6BFL - chains A and B of the 3 polymer chains in the assembly; structure by X-ray diffraction, 1.87 A resolution.

# Chain A
Protein: Caspase-3
Organism: Homo sapiens
Notes: EC 3.4.22.56
UniProt: P42574 (CASP3_HUMAN); residue numbers follow UniProt; this construct covers 1-175
Amino-acid sequence (175 residues; each row starts with the number of its first residue):
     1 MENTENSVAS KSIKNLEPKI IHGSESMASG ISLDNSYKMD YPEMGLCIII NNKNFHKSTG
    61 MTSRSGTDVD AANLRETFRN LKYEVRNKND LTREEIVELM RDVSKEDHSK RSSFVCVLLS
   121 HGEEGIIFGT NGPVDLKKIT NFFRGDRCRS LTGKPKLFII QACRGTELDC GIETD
Not modelled in the structure: 1-33, 175
Sequence notes: engineered mutation A9 (Asp in P42574), A28 (Asp in P42574)
Swiss-Prot annotation at these positions:
  - active site: H121, C163
  - modified residue: M1 (N-acetylmethionine), K11 (N6-acetyllysine), S26 (Phosphoserine), C163 (S-nitrosocysteine)
  - mutagenesis: D175 (D175A: In P3-D3A mutant; abolished cleavage and activation, leading to prevent thiol protease activity; when associated with A-9 and A-28)
From the paper describing this entry:
  - mutagenesis - D9A/D28A/T152D: abolished catalytic activity
  - post-translational modification sites: S150, T152, T174 (citing earlier work)
  - allosteric site: S150 (citing earlier work)
  - allosteric site: T152
  - catalytic residues: H121, C163 (citing earlier work)
  - mutagenesis - D9A/D28A/S150D, D9A/D28A/S150E: unchanged catalytic activity

# Chain B
Protein: Caspase-3
Organism: Homo sapiens
Notes: EC 3.4.22.56
UniProt: P42574 (CASP3_HUMAN); residues 176-277 here = UniProt positions 176-277
Amino-acid sequence (102 residues; each row starts with the number of its first residue):
   176 SGVDDDMACH KIPVEADFLY AYSTAPGYYS WRNSKDGSWF IQSLCAMLKQ YADKLEFMHI
   236 LTRVNRKVAD EFESFSFDAT FHAKKQIPCI VSMLTKELYF YH
Not modelled in the structure: 176-184
Sequence notes: engineered mutation D245 (Thr in P42574)
Swiss-Prot annotation at these positions:
  - modified residue: R207 (Microbial infection: ADP-riboxanated arginine)
  - mutagenesis: R207 (R207A: Abolished ADP-riboxanation by C.violaceum CopC)
From the paper describing this entry:
  - contacts within the chain: R241-D245 (salt bridge)
  - mutagenesis - T245D: unchanged catalytic activity
  - mutagenesis - T245D/S249D: abolished catalytic activity
  - post-translational modification sites: S249 (proposed by the authors, not directly observed)

# How chain A and chain B interact
Pairs across the interface (108; chain A residue first):
  D34(A) with K271(B), salt bridge
  N35(A) with K271(B); E272(B), hydrogen bond (backbone-backbone)
  S36(A) with K271(B); E272(B); Y274(B)
  Y37(A) with D192(B), hydrogen bond; L269(B); T270(B), hydrogen bond (side chain-backbone); K271(B); E272(B), hydrogen bond (backbone-backbone)
  M39(A) with L273(B), hydrophobic; Y274(B)
  D40(A) with H277(B)
  M44(A) with F275(B)
  R64(A) with R207(B)
  S65(A) with R207(B), hydrogen bond (backbone-side chain); N208(B); S209(B)
  G66(A) with N208(B); S209(B), hydrogen bond (backbone-backbone); G212(B)
  V69(A) with K210(B); D211(B)
  D70(A) with G212(B); S213(B), hydrogen bond; I216(B)
  N73(A) with C220(B); K224(B), hydrogen bond
  L74(A) with I216(B), hydrophobic; C220(B)
  T77(A) with C220(B), hydrogen bond; L223(B); K224(B)
  F78(A) with L223(B), hydrophobic
  L81(A) with A227(B), hydrophobic
  Y83(A) with F275(B)
  E124(A) with P201(B); G202(B), hydrogen bond (side chain-backbone)
  K137(A) with E190(B), salt bridge
  T140(A) with F193(B); Y195(B)
  F143(A) with F193(B)
  R144(A) with V189(B); F193(B)
  G145(A) with V189(B), hydrogen bond (backbone-backbone)
  D146(A) with V189(B)
  T152(A) with I187(B)
  G153(A) with D192(B)
  K154(A) with D192(B)
  P155(A) with D192(B); L273(B), hydrophobic
  K156(A) with A191(B); D192(B), hydrogen bond (backbone-backbone); F193(B); L194(B), hydrogen bond (backbone-backbone)
  L157(A) with L194(B); F232(B), hydrophobic; L273(B), hydrophobic
  F158(A) with F193(B), hydrophobic; L194(B), hydrogen bond (backbone-backbone); Y195(B); A196(B), hydrogen bond (backbone-backbone)
  I159(A) with A196(B), hydrophobic; F215(B), hydrophobic; L219(B), hydrophobic
  I160(A) with A196(B), hydrogen bond (backbone-backbone); Y197(B), hydrophobic; S198(B), hydrogen bond (backbone-backbone)
  Q161(A) with S198(B), hydrogen bond; S205(B), hydrogen bond; W206(B); S213(B), hydrogen bond; F215(B); I216(B)
  A162(A) with S198(B); T199(B); S205(B)
  C163(A) with Y203(B); Y204(B), hydrophobic; S205(B), hydrogen bond (side chain-backbone)
  R164(A) with Y197(B); T199(B), hydrogen bond (side chain-backbone); A200(B); P201(B); G202(B), hydrogen bond (backbone-backbone); Y203(B), hydrogen bond (backbone-backbone); C264(B)
  G165(A) with G202(B); Y203(B); Y204(B)
  T166(A) with G202(B), hydrogen bond (backbone-backbone); Y204(B)
  E167(A) with G202(B), hydrogen bond (backbone-backbone); Y203(B); Y204(B), hydrogen bond (backbone-backbone)
  L168(A) with Y203(B); Y204(B), hydrophobic; W206(B), hydrophobic; T255(B); F256(B), hydrophobic; K259(B)
  D169(A) with Y203(B); K259(B); K260(B), hydrogen bond (backbone-backbone)
  C170(A) with A258(B); K259(B)
  G171(A) with K260(B)
Also at the interface, not in a pair above, chain A (50 interface residues in all): S63, T67, L119, L136, N141
Also at the interface, not in a pair above, chain B (49 interface residues in all): Q217

# Overview
Chain A and chain B form an interface of 50 and 49 residues respectively; the contacts include 28 hydrogen
bonds and 2 salt bridges. Polar contacts include D34(A)-K271(B), K137(A)-E190(B) and Y37(A)-D192(B). The paper
reports catalytic residues H121(A) and C163(A); D9A/D28A/T152D of chain A abolish catalytic activity; 5
substitutions were tested in all.
Here chain A is Caspase-3 and chain B is Caspase-3, both from Homo sapiens. Entry 6BFL (Caspase-3 Mutant-
D9A,D28A,T245D) was determined by X-ray diffraction together with 6BDV, 6BFJ, 6BFK, 6BFO, 6BG0, 6BG1 and 7
further entries from the same study.
